Entry 7DOH (X-ray diffraction, 1.45 A resolution); this record covers chains I and H of the 3 polymer chains in the assembly.

Chain I:
Protein: Gly-thr-gly-ala-thr-pro-ala-asp-asp
Amino-acid sequence (9 residues; row label = number of the first residue in the row):
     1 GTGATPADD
What the authors report for this chain:
  - mutagenesis - G1M (Kd 46.5 nm), A7E, A7H, A7P, A7Q, A7R, A7S, A7T, A7W, A7Y: decreased binding to GD-26 Fab
  - mutagenesis - G1DEL/T2DEL/G3DEL/A4DEL: abolished binding to GD-26 Fab

Chain H:
Protein: GD-26 Fab H-chain
Organism: Mus musculus
Notes: antibody fragment or engineered binder
Amino-acid sequence (227 residues; row label = number of the first residue in the row):
     1 QVQLRQSGPE LVKPGASVKM SCRASGYTFT NYNIHWVRQR PGQGLEWIGW IYPVDGTTKY
    61 NEKFKDKTTL TSDKSSSTAY MSLSGLTSED SAIYFCARGL DNWGQGTSVT VSSAKTTAPS
   121 VYPLAPVCGD TTGSSVTLGC LVKGYFPEPV TLTWNSGSLS SGVHTFPAVL QSDLYTLSSS
   181 VTVTSSTWPS QSITCNVAHP ASSTKVDKKI EPRGPTIKPG SHHHHHH
Unresolved in the structure: 129-132, 215-227
Disulfide bonds: Cys22-Cys96, Cys140-Cys195

Interface between chain I and chain H:
Pairs across the interface (10; chain I residue first):
  Thr2(I) with Tyr32(H); Arg98(H); Gly99(H), hydrogen bond (side chain-backbone); Asp101(H)
  Ala4(I) with Gly99(H)
  Ala7(I) with Asn33(H), hydrogen bond (backbone-side chain); Trp50(H), hydrophobic
  Asp8(I) with Asn33(H), hydrogen bond; His35(H), salt bridge; Gly99(H)
Other interface residues (no listed pair), chain I (5 interface residues in all): Thr5
Other interface residues (no listed pair), chain H (8 interface residues in all): Leu100
Interface features reported in the paper:
  - specific contacts: Thr5(I)-Trp50(H) (water-mediated contact), Asp8(I)-His35(H) (hydrogen bond)
  - epitope / paratope residues, chain I: Thr5(I), Ala7(I), Asp8(I)
  - epitope / paratope residues, chain H: Asn33(H), His35(H), Trp50(H)

In short:
5 residues of chain I face 8 of chain H across their interface; the contacts include 3 hydrogen bonds and 1
salt bridge. Polar contacts include Asp8(I)-His35(H), Thr2(I)-Gly99(H) and Ala7(I)-Asn33(H). The paper
describes a water-mediated contact between Thr5(I) and Trp50(H); a hydrogen bond between Asp8(I) and His35(H).
The paper reports that G1M, A7E and A7H of chain I, among others, reduce binding to GD-26 Fab;
epitope/paratope residues Thr5(I), Ala7(I) and Asn33(H) among others; 11 substitutions were tested in all.
Here chain I is Gly-thr-gly-ala-thr-pro-ala-asp-asp and chain H is GD-26 Fab H-chain (Mus musculus). Entry
7DOH (Crystal Structure of GD-26 Fab in Complex with TD Peptide from Haloarcula Marismortui Bacteriorhodopsin
I) was determined by X-ray diffraction.
